PDB entry 8JN2 | electron microscopy, 4.10 A resolution (low resolution: residue-level contacts below are approximate; hydrogen-bond / salt-bridge calls are withheld) | chains A and C of the 8 polymer chains in the assembly

== Chain A (and C) ==
Name: Envelope protein
Organism: Dengue virus type 3
Notes: chain C of this document is another copy of the same molecule, construct and numbering; everything in this record applies to it too
Reference sequence: A9LIF4 (A9LIF4_9FLAV); residues 1-493 here correspond to UniProt positions 281-773 (UniProt number = residue number + 280)
Amino-acid sequence (493 residues; numbered 1 to 493; the number before each row is that of its first residue):
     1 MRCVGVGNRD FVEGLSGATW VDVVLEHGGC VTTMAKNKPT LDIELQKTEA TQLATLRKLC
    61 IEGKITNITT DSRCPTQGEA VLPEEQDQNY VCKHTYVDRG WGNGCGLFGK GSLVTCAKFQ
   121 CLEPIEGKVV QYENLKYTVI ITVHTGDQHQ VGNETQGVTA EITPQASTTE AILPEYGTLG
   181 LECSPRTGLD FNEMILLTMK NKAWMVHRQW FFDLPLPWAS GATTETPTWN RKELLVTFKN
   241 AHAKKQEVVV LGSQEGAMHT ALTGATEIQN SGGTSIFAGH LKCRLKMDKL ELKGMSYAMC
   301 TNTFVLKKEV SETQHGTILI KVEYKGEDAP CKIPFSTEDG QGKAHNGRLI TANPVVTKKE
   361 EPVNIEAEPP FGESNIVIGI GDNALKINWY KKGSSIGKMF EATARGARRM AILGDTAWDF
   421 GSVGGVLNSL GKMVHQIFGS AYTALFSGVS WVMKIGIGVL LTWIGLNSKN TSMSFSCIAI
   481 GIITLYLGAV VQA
Disulfide bonds: Cys-3/Cys-30, Cys-60/Cys-121, Cys-74/Cys-105, Cys-300/Cys-331
Glycans and other covalent adducts: N-acetylglucosamine (NAG) linked to Asn-67, Asn-153

== Interface between chain A and chain C ==
Contacting residue pairs (27; chain A residue first):
  Ala-54(A) / Gln-77(C)
  Arg-57(A) / Glu-79(C)
  Arg-73(A) / Ser-220(C)
  Thr-76(A) / Arg-208(C)
  Gln-77(A) / Leu-56(C)
  Gln-77(A) / Arg-208(C)
  Gln-77(A) / Phe-212(C)
  Glu-79(A) / Arg-57(C)
  Val-81(A) / Trp-218(C)
  Val-81(A) / Ser-220(C)
  Pro-83(A) / Gln-88(C)
  Pro-83(A) / Thr-228(C)
  Glu-84(A) / Gln-88(C)
  Gln-86(A) / Trp-229(C)
  Gln-86(A) / Asn-230(C)
  Gln-86(A) / Lys-232(C)
  Asp-87(A) / Gln-86(C)
  Gln-88(A) / Glu-85(C)
  Asn-89(A) / Gln-86(C)
  Ser-220(A) / Glu-79(C)
  Ser-220(A) / Val-81(C)
  Ala-222(A) / Arg-73(C)
  Ala-222(A) / Val-81(C)
  Thr-226(A) / Gln-86(C)
  Pro-227(A) / Gln-86(C)
  Thr-228(A) / Val-81(C)
  Thr-228(A) / Gln-86(C)
Interface residues without a listed pair, chain A (22 interface residues in all): Thr-55, Leu-56, Gly-78, Thr-224
Interface residues without a listed pair, chain C (22 interface residues in all): Gly-78, Asp-87, Val-129, Ala-219, Arg-231

== In short ==
The chain A/chain C interface involves 22 residues from each chain. Covalently linked N-acetylglucosamine: at
Asn-67(A) and Asn-153(A).
Chain A and chain C are both Envelope protein (Dengue virus type 3); the structure, Cryo-EM structure of
dengue virus serotype 3 strain 863DK in complex with human antibody DENV-115 Fab ..., was determined by
electron microscopy (same publication as 8JN1 and 8JN3).
